PDB entry 8SAP | X-ray diffraction, 2.52 A resolution | chain A

[Chain A]
Protein: Class III lanthionine synthetase LanKC
From: Bacillus thuringiensis serovar andalousiensis
Reference sequence: A0A6H0TJ16 (A0A6H0TJ16_BACTU); residues 1-872 here = UniProt positions 1-872
Chain sequence (875 residues; row label = number of the first residue in the row; numbers below 1 keep their minus sign (Ser-2 is residue -2)):
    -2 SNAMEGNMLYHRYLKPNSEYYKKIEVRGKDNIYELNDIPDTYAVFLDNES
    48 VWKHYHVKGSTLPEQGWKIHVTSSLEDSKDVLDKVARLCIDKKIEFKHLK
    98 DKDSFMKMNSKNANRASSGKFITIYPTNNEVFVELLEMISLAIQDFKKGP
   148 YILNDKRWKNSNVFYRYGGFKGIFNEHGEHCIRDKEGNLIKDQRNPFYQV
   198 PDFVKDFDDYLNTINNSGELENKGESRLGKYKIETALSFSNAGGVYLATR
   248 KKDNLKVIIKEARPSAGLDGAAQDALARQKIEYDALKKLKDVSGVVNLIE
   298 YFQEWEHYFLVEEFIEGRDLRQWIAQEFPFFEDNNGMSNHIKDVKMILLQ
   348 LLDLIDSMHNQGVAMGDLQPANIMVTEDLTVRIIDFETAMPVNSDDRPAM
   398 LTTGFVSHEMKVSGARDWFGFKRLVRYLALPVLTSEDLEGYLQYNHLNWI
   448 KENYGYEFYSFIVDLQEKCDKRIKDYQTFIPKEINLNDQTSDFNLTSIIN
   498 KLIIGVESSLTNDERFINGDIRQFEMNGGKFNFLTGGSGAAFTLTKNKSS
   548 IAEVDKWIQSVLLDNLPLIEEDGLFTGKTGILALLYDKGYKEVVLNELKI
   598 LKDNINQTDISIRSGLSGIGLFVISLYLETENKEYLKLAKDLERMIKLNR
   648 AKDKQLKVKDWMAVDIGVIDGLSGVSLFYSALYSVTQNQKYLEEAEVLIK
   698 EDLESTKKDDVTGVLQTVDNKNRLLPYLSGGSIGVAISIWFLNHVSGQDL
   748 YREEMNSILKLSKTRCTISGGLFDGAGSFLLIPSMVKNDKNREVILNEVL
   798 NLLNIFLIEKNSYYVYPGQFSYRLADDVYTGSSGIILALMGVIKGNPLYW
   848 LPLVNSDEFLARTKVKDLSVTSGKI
Unresolved in the structure: -2 to 3, 22-28, 179-189, 214-222, 864-872
Sequence notes: expression tag (-2 to 0)
What the authors report for this chain:
  - mutagenesis - K65A, K94A, K108A, R163A, E279A, F770A: abolished catalytic activity
  - mutagenesis - H67A, K117A, D152A, R191A, K257A, R275A, E384A, R519A, D657A, D667A, S726A, F770A, D771A: decreased catalytic activity
  - catalytic residues: His67, Lys94, Lys108, Asp152 (by similarity / conservation)
  - catalytic residues: Arg519, Phe770, Asp771 (proposed by the authors, not directly observed)
  - mutagenesis - R610A, D667A, D771A: abolished catalytic activity on labionin ring
  - mutagenesis - S608A: unchanged catalytic activity
  - mutagenesis - R519A, D657A: abolished catalytic activity on labionin peak
  - mutagenesis - F770A, D771A: abolished catalytic activity on proteinase K

[Overview]
The paper reports catalytic residues His67, Lys94 and Lys108 among others; H67A, K117A and D152A, among
others, reduce catalytic activity; 20 substitutions were tested in all.
Chain A is Class III lanthionine synthetase LanKC (Bacillus thuringiensis serovar andalousiensis); the
structure, Crystal structure of class III lanthipeptide synthetase ThurKC, was determined by X-ray diffraction
(same publication as 8SAO and 8SAM).
